PDB entry 3GA9 | X-ray diffraction, 2.30 A resolution | chains L and S

Chain L:
Name: Capsule biosynthesis protein capD
Organism: Bacillus anthracis
UniProtKB: Q51693 (CAPD_BACAN); numbering as in UniProt (aligned over 29-351)
Chain sequence (323 residues; numbered 29 to 351; the number before each row is that of its first residue):
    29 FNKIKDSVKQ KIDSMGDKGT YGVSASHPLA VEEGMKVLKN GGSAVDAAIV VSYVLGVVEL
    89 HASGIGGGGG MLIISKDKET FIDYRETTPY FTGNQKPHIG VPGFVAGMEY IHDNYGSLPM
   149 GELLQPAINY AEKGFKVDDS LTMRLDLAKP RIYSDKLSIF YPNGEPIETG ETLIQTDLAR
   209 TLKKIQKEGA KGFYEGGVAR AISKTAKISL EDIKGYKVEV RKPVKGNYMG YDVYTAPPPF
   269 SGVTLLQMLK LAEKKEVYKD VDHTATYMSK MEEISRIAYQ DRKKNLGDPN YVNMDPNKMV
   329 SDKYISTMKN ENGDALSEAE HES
Disordered / not traced: 29-45, 316-321, 338-351
Modified positions: Mse43 (selenomethionine); Mse63, Mse99, Mse136, Mse148, Mse171, Mse257, Mse276, Mse296, Mse299, Mse322, Mse327, Mse336 (selenomethionine; parent Met)

Chain S:
Name: Capsule biosynthesis protein capD
Organism: Bacillus anthracis
UniProtKB: Q51693 (CAPD_BACAN); residues 352-528 here = UniProt positions 352-528
Chain sequence (177 residues; numbered 352 to 528; the number before each row is that of its first residue):
   352 TTHFVIIDRD GTVVSSTNTL SNFFGTGKYT AGFFLNNQLQ NFGSEGFNSY EPGKRSRTFM
   412 APTVLKKDGE TIGIGSPGGN RIPQILTPIL DKYTHGKGSL QDIINEYRFT FEKNTAYTEI
   472 QLSSEVKNEL SRKGLNVKKK VSPAFFGGVQ ALIKDERDNV ITGAGDGRRN GTWKSNK
Disordered / not traced: 393-401, 528
Modified positions: Mse411 (selenomethionine; parent Met)
Small-molecule neighbours: glutamic acid (GLU): Thr352, Ser372, Phe374, Pro428, Gly429, Gly430, Asn431, Arg432, Arg520
Swiss-Prot annotation at these positions:
  - active site: Thr352 (Nucleophile)
  - binding site (poly-gamma-D-glutamate): Thr352, Gly429 to Arg432, Arg520
  - natural variant: Ser400 (S400N: In strain: Pasteur)
  - mutagenesis: Thr368 (T368A: Abolishes enzyme activity), Thr370 (T370A: Abolishes enzyme activity), Ser372 (S372A: Slightly reduces enzyme activity), Arg520 (R520A: Abolishes enzyme activity)

Interface between chain L and chain S:
Contacting residue pairs (242; chain L residue first):
  Lys46(L) - Arg360(S)
  Gly47(L) - Arg360(S)
  Gly47(L) - Asn527(S)  hydrogen bond (backbone-side chain)
  Thr48(L) - Asp359(S)
  Thr48(L) - Arg360(S)  hydrogen bond (backbone-backbone)
  Thr48(L) - Lys505(S)
  Thr48(L) - Asn510(S)
  Thr48(L) - Ile512(S)
  Thr48(L) - Asn527(S)
  Tyr49(L) - Ile358(S)
  Tyr49(L) - Arg360(S)
  Tyr49(L) - Ile512(S)
  Tyr49(L) - Ser526(S)
  Tyr49(L) - Asn527(S)  hydrogen bond (backbone-backbone)
  Gly50(L) - Ile357(S)
  Gly50(L) - Ile358(S)  hydrogen bond (backbone-backbone)
  Gly50(L) - Leu503(S)
  Gly50(L) - Lys525(S)
  Gly50(L) - Ser526(S)
  Val51(L) - Val356(S)
  Val51(L) - Leu503(S)
  Val51(L) - Trp524(S)
  Val51(L) - Lys525(S)  hydrogen bond (backbone-backbone)
  Ser52(L) - Phe355(S)
  Ser52(L) - Val356(S)  hydrogen bond (backbone-backbone)
  Ser52(L) - Gln501(S)  hydrogen bond
  Ser52(L) - Ala502(S)  hydrogen bond (side chain-backbone)
  Ser52(L) - Leu503(S)
  Ser52(L) - Ala515(S)  hydrogen bond (side chain-backbone)
  Ser52(L) - Thr523(S)
  Ser52(L) - Trp524(S)
  Ala53(L) - Phe355(S)  hydrophobic
  Ala53(L) - Gln501(S)  hydrogen bond (backbone-side chain)
  Ala53(L) - Gly522(S)
  Ala53(L) - Thr523(S)  hydrogen bond (backbone-backbone)
  Ser54(L) - Thr353(S)
  Ser54(L) - Gln501(S)
  Ser54(L) - Arg520(S)
  Ser54(L) - Asn521(S)
  Pro56(L) - Asn521(S)
  Pro56(L) - Thr523(S)
  Val59(L) - Thr523(S)
  Val59(L) - Lys525(S)
  Mse63(L) - Lys525(S)
  Mse63(L) - Ser526(S)
  Mse63(L) - Asn527(S)
  Leu66(L) - Ile357(S)  hydrophobic
  Leu66(L) - Asp359(S)
  Leu66(L) - Arg360(S)  hydrogen bond (backbone-side chain)
  Lys67(L) - Arg360(S)
  Gly69(L) - Arg360(S)
  Ser71(L) - Asp359(S)
  Ala72(L) - Ile357(S)
  Ala72(L) - Asp359(S)  hydrogen bond (backbone-side chain)
  Ala72(L) - Thr363(S)
  Ala72(L) - Val365(S)
  Val73(L) - Val365(S)  hydrophobic
  Ala75(L) - Ile357(S)
  Ala76(L) - Phe355(S)
  Ala76(L) - Ile357(S)
  Ala76(L) - Val365(S)  hydrophobic
  Val79(L) - Phe355(S)  hydrophobic
  Ser80(L) - Phe355(S)
  Ser80(L) - Asn369(S)
  Leu83(L) - Thr353(S)
  Leu83(L) - Phe355(S)  hydrophobic
  Glu87(L) - Thr353(S)  hydrogen bond
  Leu88(L) - Leu371(S)
  Leu88(L) - Phe385(S)  hydrophobic
  His89(L) - Leu371(S)
  His89(L) - Phe374(S)
  His89(L) - Phe375(S)  hydrogen bond (backbone-backbone)
  Ala90(L) - Thr352(S)  hydrogen bond (backbone-backbone)
  Ala90(L) - Asn369(S)
  Ala90(L) - Thr370(S)
  Ala90(L) - Leu371(S)
  Ser91(L) - Thr353(S)
  Ser91(L) - Asn369(S)
  Ser91(L) - Thr370(S)
  Ile93(L) - Phe384(S)  hydrophobic
  Gly94(L) - Leu371(S)
  Gly94(L) - Phe384(S)
  Gly94(L) - Phe385(S)
  Gly94(L) - Leu386(S)
  Gly94(L) - Asn387(S)  hydrogen bond (backbone-side chain)
  Gly95(L) - Thr370(S)
  Gly95(L) - Leu371(S)
  Gly95(L) - Asn387(S)
  Gly96(L) - Asn369(S)
  Gly96(L) - Thr370(S)  hydrogen bond (backbone-backbone)
  Gly97(L) - Thr368(S)
  Gly97(L) - Asn369(S)
  Gly98(L) - Ser367(S)  hydrogen bond (backbone-side chain)
  Gly98(L) - Thr368(S)  hydrogen bond (backbone-backbone)
  Gly98(L) - Pro413(S)
  Mse99(L) - Val365(S)
  Mse99(L) - Ser366(S)
  Mse99(L) - Ser367(S)
  Leu100(L) - Val364(S)
  Leu100(L) - Val365(S)
  Leu100(L) - Ser366(S)  hydrogen bond (backbone-backbone)
  Leu100(L) - Pro413(S)
  Leu100(L) - Thr414(S)
  Leu100(L) - Val415(S)
  Ile101(L) - Val364(S)
  Ile102(L) - Thr363(S)
  Ile102(L) - Val364(S)  hydrogen bond (backbone-backbone)
  Ile102(L) - Val415(S)  hydrophobic
  Ile102(L) - Lys417(S)
  Ser103(L) - Thr363(S)
  Lys104(L) - Asp361(S)  hydrogen bond (side chain-backbone)
  Asp111(L) - Arg406(S)  salt bridge
  Tyr112(L) - Ser367(S)  hydrogen bond
  Tyr112(L) - Asn369(S)  hydrogen bond
  Arg113(L) - Arg406(S)
  Arg113(L) - Ser407(S)  hydrogen bond
  Arg113(L) - Arg408(S)  hydrogen bond (side chain-backbone)
  Arg113(L) - Thr409(S)
  Arg113(L) - Mse411(S)
  Glu114(L) - Thr370(S)
  Glu114(L) - Asn387(S)
  Glu114(L) - Gln389(S)
  Glu114(L) - Arg406(S)
  Thr115(L) - Gln389(S)
  Thr115(L) - Gly404(S)
  Thr115(L) - Lys405(S)
  Thr115(L) - Arg406(S)
  Thr116(L) - Gln389(S)  hydrogen bond
  Thr116(L) - Glu402(S)
  Thr116(L) - Pro403(S)  hydrogen bond (backbone-backbone)
  Thr116(L) - Gly404(S)
  Thr116(L) - Lys405(S)  hydrogen bond (backbone-backbone)
  Pro117(L) - Gln389(S)
  Pro125(L) - Lys379(S)
  His126(L) - Asn388(S)
  His126(L) - Gln389(S)  hydrogen bond (backbone-backbone)
  Ile127(L) - Thr377(S)
  Ile127(L) - Lys379(S)
  Ile127(L) - Asn387(S)
  Ile127(L) - Gln389(S)
  Gly128(L) - Asn387(S)  hydrogen bond (backbone-side chain)
  Gly128(L) - Gln389(S)
  Pro130(L) - Asn387(S)
  Phe132(L) - Asn369(S)
  Asp166(L) - Asn521(S)
  Arg172(L) - Phe374(S)
  Arg172(L) - Phe375(S)
  Leu173(L) - Phe375(S)  hydrophobic
  Ala176(L) - Phe375(S)  hydrophobic
  Arg179(L) - Phe374(S)  hydrogen bond (side chain-backbone)
  Arg179(L) - Gly376(S)  hydrogen bond (side chain-backbone)
  Ile180(L) - Phe375(S)  hydrophobic
  Ile180(L) - Gly378(S)
  Lys184(L) - Tyr380(S)  hydrogen bond (side chain-backbone)
  Leu185(L) - Tyr380(S)  hydrophobic
  Leu185(L) - Phe385(S)  hydrophobic
  Ile187(L) - Tyr380(S)
  Phe188(L) - Tyr380(S)  hydrophobic
  Phe188(L) - Phe385(S)  hydrophobic
  Asp205(L) - Ala382(S)
  Asp205(L) - Gly383(S)
  Leu206(L) - Gly383(S)
  Thr209(L) - Ala382(S)  hydrogen bond (side chain-backbone)
  Phe221(L) - Phe384(S)  hydrophobic
  Ala229(L) - Thr381(S)
  Ile230(L) - Phe384(S)  hydrophobic
  Thr233(L) - Lys379(S)
  Thr233(L) - Thr381(S)  hydrogen bond
  Thr233(L) - Leu386(S)
  Tyr244(L) - Arg406(S)  hydrogen bond
  Lys245(L) - Arg406(S)  hydrogen bond (backbone-side chain)
  Val246(L) - Arg406(S)
  Glu247(L) - Arg406(S)
  Arg249(L) - Arg406(S)
  Tyr256(L) - Leu441(S)  hydrogen bond (side chain-backbone)
  Tyr256(L) - Asp442(S)  hydrogen bond (side chain-backbone)
  Tyr256(L) - Thr445(S)  hydrogen bond
  Mse257(L) - Thr445(S)
  Mse257(L) - His446(S)
  Gly258(L) - Lys418(S)
  Tyr259(L) - Leu416(S)  hydrophobic
  Tyr259(L) - Lys417(S)
  Tyr259(L) - Lys418(S)
  Tyr259(L) - Glu421(S)  hydrogen bond
  Tyr259(L) - Ile423(S)
  Tyr259(L) - Tyr444(S)
  Tyr259(L) - Thr445(S)
  Asp260(L) - Val415(S)
  Asp260(L) - Leu416(S)
  Asp260(L) - Lys417(S)  hydrogen bond (backbone-backbone)
  Val261(L) - Val415(S)
  Val261(L) - Leu416(S)  hydrophobic
  Tyr262(L) - Thr414(S)
  Tyr262(L) - Val415(S)  hydrogen bond (backbone-backbone)
  Tyr262(L) - Lys417(S)
  Thr263(L) - Pro413(S)  hydrogen bond (side chain-backbone)
  Thr263(L) - Thr414(S)
  Ala264(L) - Pro413(S)
  Pro267(L) - Ser407(S)
  Pro267(L) - Arg408(S)
  Pro267(L) - Thr409(S)  hydrogen bond (backbone-backbone)
  Phe268(L) - Thr409(S)
  Phe268(L) - Mse411(S)
  Ser269(L) - Thr409(S)  hydrogen bond (side chain-backbone)
  Ser269(L) - Phe410(S)
  Ser269(L) - Mse411(S)  hydrogen bond (backbone-backbone)
  Ser269(L) - Ala412(S)
  Gly270(L) - Ala412(S)
  Leu273(L) - Thr414(S)
  Leu273(L) - Leu437(S)  hydrophobic
  Leu273(L) - Thr438(S)
  Mse276(L) - Pro434(S)
  Mse276(L) - Thr438(S)
  Leu277(L) - Thr438(S)
  Leu277(L) - Leu441(S)  hydrophobic
  Tyr286(L) - Asp442(S)
  Tyr286(L) - His446(S)
  Tyr286(L) - Lys448(S)
  Thr292(L) - Val477(S)
  Ala293(L) - Glu480(S)
  Ala293(L) - Leu481(S)
  Tyr295(L) - Pro439(S)
  Tyr295(L) - Asp442(S)  hydrogen bond
  Tyr295(L) - Lys443(S)
  Mse296(L) - Phe460(S)  hydrophobic
  Mse296(L) - Phe462(S)
  Mse296(L) - Ala467(S)  hydrophobic
  Ser297(L) - Lys484(S)  hydrogen bond
  Mse299(L) - Thr438(S)
  Mse299(L) - Asp442(S)
  Mse299(L) - Phe460(S)  hydrophobic
  Glu300(L) - Phe462(S)
  Glu300(L) - Leu486(S)
  Ser303(L) - Gln435(S)  hydrogen bond
  Tyr307(L) - Phe410(S)  hydrophobic
  Tyr307(L) - Asn431(S)  hydrogen bond (side chain-backbone)
  Tyr307(L) - Pro434(S)
  Tyr307(L) - Gln435(S)
  Arg310(L) - Arg408(S)
  Arg310(L) - Thr409(S)  hydrogen bond (side chain-backbone)
  Arg310(L) - Phe410(S)
  Leu314(L) - Arg408(S)
Interface residues without a listed pair, chain L (116 interface residues in all): His55, Gly70, Gly92, Phe109, Tyr118, Ser168, Gln203, Val226, Ala234, Thr272, Ala280, Val285, Val289
Interface residues without a listed pair, chain S (95 interface residues in all): His354, Gly362, Asn373, Arg432, Leu473, Val511

In short:
116 residues of chain L face 95 of chain S across their interface, with 54 hydrogen bonds and 1 salt bridge.
Among the polar pairs are Asp111(L)-Arg406(S), Gly47(L)-Asn527(S) and Ser52(L)-Gln501(S). Bound to chain S:
glutamic acid.
Chain L is Capsule biosynthesis protein capD and chain S is Capsule biosynthesis protein capD, both from
Bacillus anthracis; the structure, Crystal structure of Bacillus anthracis transpeptidase enzyme CapD, crystal
form II, was determined by X-ray diffraction (same publication as 3G9K).
